8TWB - chains 3 and C of the 10 polymer chains in the assembly; structure by electron microscopy, 3.20 A resolution.

[Chain 3]
Name: Replication factor C subunit 3
Source organism: Saccharomyces cerevisiae
Reference sequence: P38629 (RFC3_YEAST); residue numbers follow UniProt; this construct covers 9-335
Sequence (327 residues; each row starts with the number of its first residue):
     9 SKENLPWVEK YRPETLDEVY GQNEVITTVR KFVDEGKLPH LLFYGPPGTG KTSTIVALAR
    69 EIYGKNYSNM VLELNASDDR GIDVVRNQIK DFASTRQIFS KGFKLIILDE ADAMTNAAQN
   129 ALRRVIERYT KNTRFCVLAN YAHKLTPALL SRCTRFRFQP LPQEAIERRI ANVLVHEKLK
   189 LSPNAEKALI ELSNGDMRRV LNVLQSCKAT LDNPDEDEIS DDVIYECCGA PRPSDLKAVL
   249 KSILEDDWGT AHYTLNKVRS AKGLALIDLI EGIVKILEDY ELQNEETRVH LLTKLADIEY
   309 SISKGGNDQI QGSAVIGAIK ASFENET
Curated features (UniProtKB/Swiss-Prot):
  - binding site (ATP): V16 to Y19, R20, Y28, G53 to S61, N148, R206
Bound ions: Mg2+: T60 (together with ATP-gamma-S)
Ligand contacts:
  - ATP-gamma-S (AGS; phosphothiophosphoric acid-adenylate ester), molecule 1: V16, Y19, R20, P21, E26, V27, Y28, P54, P55, G56, T57, G58, K59, T60, S61, N148, L169, R177, M205, R206, L209
  - ATP-gamma-S (AGS), molecule 2: R131, E135, A156, R160

[Chain C]
Name: Proliferating cell nuclear antigen
Source organism: Saccharomyces cerevisiae
Reference sequence: P15873 (PCNA_YEAST); residues 1-258 here = UniProt positions 1-258
Sequence (258 residues; numbered 1 to 258; the number before each row is that of its first residue):
     1 MLEAKFEEAS LFKRIIDGFK DCVQLVNFQC KEDGIIAQAV DDSRVLLVSL EIGVEAFQEY
    61 RCDHPVTLGM DLTSLSKILR CGNNTDTLTL IADNTPDSII LLFEDTKKDR IAEYSLKLMD
   121 IDADFLKIEE LQYDSTLSLP SSEFSKIVRD LSQLSDSINI MITKETIKFV ADGDIGSGSV
   181 IIKPFVDMEH PETSIKLEMD QPVDLTFGAK YLLDIIKGSS LSDRVGIRLS SEAPALFQFD
   241 LKSGFLQFFL APKFNDEE
Disordered / not traced: 255-258
Curated features (UniProtKB/Swiss-Prot):
  - DNA-binding region: R61 to R80
  - cross-link (Glycyl lysine isopeptide (Lys-Gly)): K127 (interchain with G-Cter in SUMO), K164 (interchain with G-Cter in SUMO)

[How chain 3 and chain C interact]
Contacting residue pairs (18; chain 3 residue first):
  S76(3) with D124(C), hydrogen bond
  N77(3) with D124(C), hydrogen bond
  L80(3) with D42(C)
  Q96(3) with S43(C)
  D99(3) with V45(C); Y211(C), hydrogen bond
  F100(3) with S43(C)
  S102(3) with K253(C); F254(C), hydrogen bond (backbone-backbone)
  T103(3) with V45(C); P252(C); F254(C)
  R104(3) with A251(C); P252(C)
  I106(3) with I128(C); P234(C), hydrophobic
  F107(3) with L126(C), hydrophobic; I128(C), hydrophobic
Interface residues without a listed pair, chain 3 (14 interface residues in all): N95, Q105, N140
Interface residues without a listed pair, chain C (14 interface residues in all): R44, K210

[In short]
The chain 3/chain C interface involves 14 residues from each chain; the contacts include 4 hydrogen bonds.
Polar contacts include S76(3)-D124(C), N77(3)-D124(C) and D99(3)-Y211(C). Bound to chain 3: ATP-gamma-S. From
UniProt: 17 ATP-binding residues on chain 3.
Chain 3 is Replication factor C subunit 3 and chain C is Proliferating cell nuclear antigen, both from
Saccharomyces cerevisiae; the structure, Cryo-EM structure of S. cerevisiae Ctf18-RFC-PCNA-DNA complex, was
determined by electron microscopy (same publication as 9B8R, 8TW7, 8TW8, 8TW9 and 8TWA).
